5UWQ - chains A and C of the 4 polymer chains in the assembly; structure by X-ray diffraction, 2.28 A resolution.

Chain A:
Name: GTP-binding nuclear protein Ran
From: Homo sapiens
UniProt: P62826 (RAN_HUMAN); numbering as in UniProt (aligned over 1-216)
Sequence (237 residues; each row starts with the number of its first residue; numbers below 1 keep their minus sign (Met-20 is residue -20)):
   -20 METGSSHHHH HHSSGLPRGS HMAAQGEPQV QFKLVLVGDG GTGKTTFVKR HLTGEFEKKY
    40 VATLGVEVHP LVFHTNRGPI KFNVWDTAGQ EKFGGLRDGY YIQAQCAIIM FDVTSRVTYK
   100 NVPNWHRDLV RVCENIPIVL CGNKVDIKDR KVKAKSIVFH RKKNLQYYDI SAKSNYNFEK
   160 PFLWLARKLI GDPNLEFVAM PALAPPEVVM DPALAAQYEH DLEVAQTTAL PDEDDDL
Disordered / not traced: -20 to 8, 188-189
Differences from the reference sequence: expression tag (-20 to 0)
Ion coordination: Mg2+: Thr24, Thr42 (together with GMP-PNP)
Small-molecule neighbours: GMP-PNP (GNP; phosphoaminophosphonic acid-guanylate ester): Asp18, Gly19, Gly20, Thr21, Gly22, Lys23, Thr24, Thr25, Phe35, Glu36, Lys37, Lys38, Tyr39, Val40, Ala41, Thr42, Thr66, Ala67, Gly68, Gln69, Asn122, Lys123, Asp125, Ile126, Ser150, Ala151, Lys152
Swiss-Prot annotation at these positions:
  - region: Lys37 to Val45 (Switch-I), Gly68 to Gln84 (Switch-II), Asp211 to Leu216 (Interaction with RANBP1)
  - binding site (GTP): Asp18 to Thr25, Glu36 to Thr42, Gly68, Asn122 to Asp125, Ser150 to Lys152
  - site: Gln69 (Essential for GTP hydrolysis)
  - modified residue: Ala2 (N-acetylalanine), Thr24 (Phosphothreonine), Lys37 (N6-acetyllysine), Lys60 (N6-acetyllysine), Lys71 (N6-acetyllysine), Lys99 (N6-acetyllysine), Lys134 (N6-acetyllysine), Lys159 (N6-acetyllysine)
  - cross-link (Glycyl lysine isopeptide (Lys-Gly)): Lys71 (interchain with G-Cter in SUMO2), Lys152 (interchain with G-Cter in SUMO2)
  - mutagenesis: Gly19 (G19V: Blocks DNA replication; when associated with L-69), Thr24 (T24L: Has low binding affinity for GTP and GDP. Almost completely abolishes interaction with BIRC5; T24N: Has low binding affinity for GTP and GDP. Decreases nuclear import of proteins and RNA ...), Thr25 (T25A: Minor effect on the interaction with the alpha phosphate group of bound GTP), Lys37 (K37Q: Mimics acetylation; enhances the nuclear export of RELA/p65; K37R: Decreased acetylation), Tyr39 (Y39A: Abolishes steric hindrance that traps the essential Q-69 in an unreactive position, and causes slow GTP hydrolysis in wild-type ...), Gln69 (Q69L: Strongly decreased GTPase activity. Probably locked in the GTP-bound form. Loss of interaction with NUTF2. Decreases nuclear location and leads to cytoplasmic location during interphase ...), Glu70 (E70A: Strongly decreases the relase of bound GDP), Arg76 (R76E: Probable loss of interaction with NUTF2. Loss of transport to the nucleus), Lys134 (K134Q: Loss of normal mitotic chromosome segregation and defective mitotic spindle orientation; K134R: Loss of normal mitotic chromosome segregation and formation of sister chromatid bridges), Asp211 to Leu216 (No effect on GTPase activity. Abolishes interaction with RANBP1)

Chain C:
Name: Exportin-1
From: Saccharomyces cerevisiae
UniProt: P30822 (XPO1_YEAST); numbering as in UniProt; present here: 1-376, 414-1058
Sequence (1024 residues; numbered -2 to 1058; 37 numbers in that range are skipped by the numbering (no residue carries them; nothing is unmodelled there); the number before each row is that of its first residue; numbers below 1 keep their minus sign (Gly-2 is residue -2)):
    -2 GGSMEGILDF SNDLDIALLD QVVSTFYQGS GVQQKQAQEI LTKFQDNPDA WQKADQILQF
    58 STNPQSKFIA LSILDKLITR KWKLLPNDHR IGIRNFVVGM IISMCQDDEV FKTQKNLINK
   118 SDLTLVQILK QEWPQNWPEF IPELIGSSSS SVNVCENNMI VLKLLSEEVF DFSAEQMTQA
   178 KALHLKNSMS KEFEQIFKLC FQVLEQGSSS SLIVATLESL LRYLHWIPYR YIYETNILEL
   238 LSTKFMTSPD TRAITLKCLT EVSNLKIPQD NDLIKRQTVL FFQNTLQQIA TSVMPVTADL
   298 KATYANANGN DQSFLQDLAM FLTTYLARNR ALLESDESLR ELLLNAHQYL IQLSKIEERE
   358 LFKTTLDYWH NLVADLFYE
   414 PLKKHIYEEI CSQLRLVIIE NMVRPEEDLV VENDEGEIVR EFVKESDTIQ LYKSEREVLV
   474 YLTHLNVIDT EEIMISKLAR QIDGSEWSWH NINTLSWAIG SISGTMSEDT EKRFVVTVIK
   534 DLLGLCEQKR GKDNKAVVAS DIMYVVGQYP RFLKAHWNFL RTVILKLFEF MHETHEGVQD
   594 MACDTFIKIV QKCKYHFVIQ QPRESEPFIQ TIIRDIQKTT ADLQPQQVHT FYKACGIIIS
   654 EERSVAERNR LLSDLMQLPN MAWDTIVEQS TANPTLLLDS ETVKIIANII KTNVAVCTSM
   714 GADFYPQLGH IYYNMLQLYR AVSSMISAQV AAEGLIATKT PKVRGLRTIK KEILKLVETY
   774 ISKARNLDDV VKVLVEPLLN AVLEDYMNNV PDARDAEVLN CMTTVVEKVG HMIPQGVILI
   834 LQSVFECTLD MINKDFTEYP EHRVEFYKLL KVINEKSFAA FLELPPAAFK LFVDAICWAF
   894 KHNNRDVEVN GLQIALDLVK NIERMGNVPF ANEFHKNYFF IFVSETFFVL TDSDHKSGFS
   954 KQALLLMKLI SLVYDNKISV PLYQEAEVPQ GTSNQVYLSQ YLANMLSNAF PHLTSEQIAS
  1014 FLSALTKQCK DLVVFKGTLR DFLVQIKEVG GDPTDYLFAE DKENA
Disordered / not traced: -2 to -1, 442-456, 1054-1058
Differences from the reference sequence: expression tag (-2 to 0); conflict Asp441 (Val in P30822), Gly537 (Asp in P30822), Cys539 (Thr in P30822), Glu540 (Val in P30822), Gln541 (Lys in P30822), Cys1022 (Tyr in P30822)

Chain A / chain C interface:
Residue-residue contacts (59; chain A residue first):
  Val45(A) - Gln35(C)
  Val47(A) - Gln31(C)
  Trp64(A) - Phe23(C)  hydrophobic
  Trp64(A) - Tyr24(C)  hydrophobic
  Trp64(A) - Gln31(C)
  Gln69(A) - Asp947(C)
  Lys71(A) - Asp947(C)  salt bridge
  Gly74(A) - Thr39(C)
  Gly74(A) - Gln42(C)  hydrogen bond (backbone-side chain)
  Leu75(A) - Phe23(C)  hydrophobic
  Leu75(A) - Leu38(C)
  Leu75(A) - Thr39(C)
  Leu75(A) - Gln42(C)
  Asp77(A) - Phe65(C)
  Asp77(A) - Lys117(C)  salt bridge
  Gly78(A) - Tyr24(C)  hydrogen bond (backbone-side chain)
  Gly78(A) - Phe65(C)
  Tyr79(A) - Phe23(C)  hydrophobic
  Tyr79(A) - Gln35(C)  hydrogen bond
  Tyr79(A) - Thr39(C)
  Ile81(A) - Tyr24(C)
  Ile81(A) - Gln62(C)
  Ile81(A) - Phe65(C)  hydrophobic
  Gln82(A) - Gln25(C)  hydrogen bond
  Gln82(A) - Gln62(C)
  Asn103(A) - Phe169(C)
  Asn103(A) - Glu172(C)  hydrogen bond
  Arg106(A) - Phe169(C)
  Arg106(A) - Gln173(C)  hydrogen bond
  Arg110(A) - Leu120(C)
  Arg110(A) - Leu161(C)
  Arg110(A) - Glu164(C)  salt bridge
  Arg110(A) - Glu165(C)  salt bridge
  Val111(A) - Asn113(C)
  Glu113(A) - Asn116(C)  hydrogen bond
  Asp125(A) - Lys457(C)
  His139(A) - Glu357(C)  salt bridge
  Arg140(A) - Met317(C)
  Arg140(A) - Lys360(C)
  Arg140(A) - Thr361(C)  hydrogen bond
  Arg140(A) - Asp364(C)  salt bridge
  Lys141(A) - Lys254(C)  hydrogen bond (backbone-side chain)
  Lys141(A) - Glu258(C)  salt bridge
  Lys141(A) - Asn261(C)
  Asn143(A) - Lys254(C)  hydrogen bond
  Asn143(A) - Ser310(C)
  Asn143(A) - Gln313(C)  hydrogen bond
  Asn143(A) - Asp314(C)  hydrogen bond
  Gln145(A) - Glu355(C)
  Tyr146(A) - Glu357(C)
  Asp148(A) - Asp460(C)
  Tyr155(A) - Glu458(C)
  Tyr155(A) - Asp460(C)  hydrogen bond
  Lys167(A) - Gln309(C)  hydrogen bond
  Pro172(A) - Ala302(C)
  Pro172(A) - Asn303(C)
  Thr206(A) - Ile749(C)
  Ala208(A) - Lys752(C)
  Glu212(A) - Arg757(C)
Interface residues without a listed pair, chain A (44 interface residues in all): Lys12, Leu43, Gly44, Val96, Lys99, Asn100, Pro102, Val124, Asp128, Arg129, Lys130, Ala133, Asp213
Interface residues without a listed pair, chain C (53 interface residues in all): Ile66, Ser69, Lys73, Thr257, Ala304, Ser459, Gln463, Arg898, Asp899, Ser950, Arg1033

In short:
Chain A and chain C form an interface of 44 and 53 residues respectively, with 14 hydrogen bonds and 7 salt
bridges. Polar pairs include Lys71(A)-Asp947(C), Asp77(A)-Lys117(C) and Arg110(A)-Glu164(C). Ligands of chain
A: GMP-PNP.
Here chain A is GTP-binding nuclear protein Ran (Homo sapiens) and chain C is Exportin-1 (Saccharomyces
cerevisiae). Entry 5UWQ (Crystal Structure of CDC7 NES Peptide in complex with CRM1-Ran-RanBP1) was determined
by X-ray diffraction, deposited together with 5UWH, 5UWI, 5UWJ, 5UWO, 5UWP, 5UWR and 4 further entries.
